Entry 2QIY (X-ray diffraction, 1.69 A resolution); this record covers chains A and B of the 4 polymer chains in the assembly.

Chain A (and B):
Name: UBP3-associated protein BRE5
From: Saccharomyces cerevisiae
Notes: chain B of this document is another copy of the same molecule, construct and numbering; everything in this record applies to it too
UniProt: P53741 (BRE5_YEAST); residue numbers follow UniProt; this construct covers 1-146
Chain sequence (154 residues; each row starts with the number of its first residue; numbers below 1 keep their minus sign (Gly-5 is residue -5)):
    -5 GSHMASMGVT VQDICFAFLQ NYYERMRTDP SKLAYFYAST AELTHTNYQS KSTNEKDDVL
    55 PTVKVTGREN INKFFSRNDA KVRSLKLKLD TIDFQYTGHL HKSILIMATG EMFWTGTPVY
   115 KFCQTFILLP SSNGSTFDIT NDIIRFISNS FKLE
Disordered / not traced: -5 to 2, 46-49, 126-128, 144-148 (chain B: -5 to 3, 45-50, 126-128, 146-148)
Differences from the reference sequence: expression tag (-5 to 0, 147-148)
UniProt features mapped onto this chain:
  - mutagenesis: Gly2 to Lys146 (No defect in the interaction with CDC48)
What the authors report for this chain:
  - conformationally variable residues (loop rearrangement, order/disorder transition): Gln43 to Leu54, Pro112, Val113, Tyr114
  - mutagenesis - Y17A, K80A, K82A, E105A: unchanged binding to Ubiquitin carboxyl-terminal hydrolase 3
  - mutagenesis - Y17A/K82A, Y17A/K80A/K82A: decreased binding to Ubiquitin carboxyl-terminal hydrolase 3
  - mutagenesis - Y17A/K82A (2-3 fold): decreased binding to Ubp3
  - mutagenesis - Y17A/K82A: decreased catalytic activity on sec23 deubiquitylation

How chain A and chain B interact:
Residue-residue contacts - 61 pairs, chain A then chain B:
  Glu36(A) with Gln89(B), hydrogen bond (backbone-side chain); Tyr90(B), hydrogen bond (side chain-backbone); His95(B), salt bridge
  Leu37(A) with Gln89(B)
  Thr38(A) with Gln89(B), hydrogen bond
  Lys58(A) with Phe88(B)
  Thr85(A) with Arg139(B)
  Ile86(A) with Arg139(B)
  Asp87(A) with Ile137(B); Arg139(B), salt bridge
  Phe88(A) with Lys58(B), hydrogen bond (backbone-side chain)
  Gln89(A) with Glu36(B), hydrogen bond (side chain-backbone); Leu37(B); Thr38(B), hydrogen bond; Asn135(B); Asp136(B), hydrogen bond (side chain-backbone); Ile137(B)
  Tyr90(A) with Asn135(B)
  Thr91(A) with Ile121(B); Thr134(B); Asn135(B), hydrogen bond
  His95(A) with Glu36(B), salt bridge
  Leu99(A) with Thr119(B); Ile121(B), hydrophobic; Asn135(B); Ile137(B), hydrophobic
  Met101(A) with Cys117(B), hydrophobic; Thr119(B), hydrogen bond; Ile137(B), hydrophobic
  Thr103(A) with Cys117(B); Arg139(B); Ile141(B)
  Glu105(A) with Ser144(B), hydrogen bond
  Lys115(A) with Ile141(B); Ser142(B), hydrogen bond (side chain-backbone); Ser144(B)
  Cys117(A) with Met101(B), hydrogen bond; Thr103(B); Cys117(B), hydrophobic
  Thr119(A) with Met101(B); Thr119(B)
  Ile121(A) with Ile121(B), hydrophobic
  Thr134(A) with Thr91(B)
  Asn135(A) with Gln89(B); Tyr90(B); Thr91(B), hydrogen bond; Leu99(B)
  Asp136(A) with Gln89(B), hydrogen bond (backbone-side chain)
  Ile137(A) with Asp87(B); Gln89(B); Leu99(B), hydrophobic; Met101(B), hydrophobic
  Arg139(A) with Thr85(B); Ile86(B); Asp87(B), salt bridge; Thr103(B)
  Ile141(A) with Lys115(B)
  Ser142(A) with Lys115(B), hydrogen bond (backbone-side chain)
  Asn143(A) with Asn143(B), hydrogen bond; Ser144(B), hydrogen bond (side chain-backbone); Phe145(B)
Interface residues without a listed pair, chain A (29 interface residues in all): Thr34
Interface residues without a listed pair, chain B (30 interface residues in all): Thr34

Overview:
29 residues of chain A face 30 of chain B across their interface; the contacts include 17 hydrogen bonds and 4
salt bridges. Polar pairs include Glu36(A)-His95(B), Asp87(A)-Arg139(B) and Glu36(A)-Gln89(B). The paper
reports that Y17A/K82A and Y17A/K80A/K82A of chain A reduce binding to Ubiquitin carboxyl-terminal hydrolase
3; conformational variability at Gln43(A), Pro112(A) and Val113(A) among others; 6 substitutions were tested
in all.
Chain A and chain B are both UBP3-associated protein BRE5 (Saccharomyces cerevisiae); the structure, yeast
Deubiquitinase Ubp3 and Bre5 cofactor complex, was determined by X-ray diffraction.
